4WST - chains A and I of the 6 polymer chains in the assembly; structure by X-ray diffraction, 2.40 A resolution.

[Chain A (and I)]
Molecule: Hemagglutinin HA1 chain
Source organism: Influenza A virus
Notes: chain I of this document is another copy of the same molecule, construct and numbering; everything in this record applies to it too
Amino-acid sequence (334 residues; row label = number of the first residue in the row; numbers below 1 keep their minus sign (Ala-4 is residue -4)):
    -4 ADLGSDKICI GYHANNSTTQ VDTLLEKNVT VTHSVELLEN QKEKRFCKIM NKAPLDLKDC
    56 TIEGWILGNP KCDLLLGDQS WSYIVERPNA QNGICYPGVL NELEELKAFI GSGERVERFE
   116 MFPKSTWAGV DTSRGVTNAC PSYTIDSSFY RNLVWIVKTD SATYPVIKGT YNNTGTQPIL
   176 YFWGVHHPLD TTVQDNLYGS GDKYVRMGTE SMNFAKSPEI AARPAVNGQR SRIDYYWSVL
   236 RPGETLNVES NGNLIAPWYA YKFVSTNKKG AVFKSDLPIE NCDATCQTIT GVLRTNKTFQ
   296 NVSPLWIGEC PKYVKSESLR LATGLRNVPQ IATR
Unresolved in the structure: -4 to -1, 325-329
Cystine bridges: Cys42-Cys277, Cys55-Cys67, Cys90-Cys135, Cys281-Cys305
Covalent attachments: N-acetylglucosamine (NAG) linked to Asn11, Asn23, Asn167

[Chain A / chain I interface]
Pairs across the interface - 19 pairs, chain A then chain I:
  Arg201(A) with Glu214(I); Ile215(I), hydrogen bond (side chain-backbone); Ala216(I)
  Gly203(A) with Arg218(I); Pro219(I)
  Thr204(A) with Pro219(I); Arg227(I), hydrogen bond (backbone-side chain)
  Glu205(A) with Pro219(I); Val221(I); Arg227(I)
  Asn208(A) with Arg218(I); Asp229(I)
  Ala210(A) with Glu214(I)
  Thr240(A) with Pro219(I)
  Asn242(A) with Ala217(I), hydrogen bond (side chain-backbone); Arg218(I); Pro219(I)
  Glu244(A) with Ala216(I); Ala217(I), hydrogen bond (side chain-backbone)
Other interface residues (no listed pair), chain A (10 interface residues in all): Ser206
Other interface residues (no listed pair), chain I (11 interface residues in all): Val94, Ala220

[Overview]
Chain A and chain I form an interface of 10 and 11 residues respectively; the contacts include 4 hydrogen
bonds. Polar pairs include Arg201(A)-Ile215(I), Thr204(A)-Arg227(I) and Asn242(A)-Ala217(I).
Chain A and chain I are both Hemagglutinin HA1 chain (Influenza A virus); the structure, The crystal structure
of hemagglutinin from A/Taiwan/1/2013 influenza virus, was determined by X-ray diffraction together with 4WSU,
4WSV, 4WSW and 4WSX from the same study.
